PDB entry 1N7H | X-ray diffraction, 1.80 A resolution | chains A and B

# Chain A (and B)
Protein: GDP-D-mannose-4,6-dehydratase
Organism: Arabidopsis thaliana
Notes: EC 4.2.1.47; chain B of this document is another copy of the same molecule, construct and numbering; everything in this record applies to it too
UniProtKB: P93031 (GMD2_ARATH); numbering as in UniProt (aligned over 1-373)
Sequence (381 residues; row label = number of the first residue in the row):
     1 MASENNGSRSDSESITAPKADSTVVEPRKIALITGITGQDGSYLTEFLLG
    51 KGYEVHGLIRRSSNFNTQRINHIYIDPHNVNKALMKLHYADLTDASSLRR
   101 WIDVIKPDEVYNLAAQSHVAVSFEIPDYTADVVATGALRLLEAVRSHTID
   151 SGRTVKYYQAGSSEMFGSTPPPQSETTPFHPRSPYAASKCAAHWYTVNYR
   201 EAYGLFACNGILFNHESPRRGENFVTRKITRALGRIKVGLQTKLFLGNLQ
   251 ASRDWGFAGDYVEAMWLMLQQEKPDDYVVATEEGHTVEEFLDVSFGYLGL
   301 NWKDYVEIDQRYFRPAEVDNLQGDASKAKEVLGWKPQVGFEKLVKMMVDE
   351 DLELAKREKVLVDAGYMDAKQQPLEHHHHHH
Not modelled in the structure: 1-27, 75-82, 367-381 (chain B: 1-27, 76-81, 368-381)
Construct notes: expression tag (374-381)
Small-molecule neighbours:
  - GDP (guanosine-5'-diphosphate): His-118, Val-119, Glu-164, Asn-214, Asn-223, Phe-224, Val-225, Lys-228, Phe-245, Leu-246, Gly-247, Asn-248, Ala-251, Arg-253, Val-287, Tyr-312, Arg-314, Glu-317, Val-318
  - NADPH (NDP; NADPH dihydro-nicotinamide-adenine-dinucleotide phosphate), molecule 1: Gly-35, Ile-36, Thr-37, Gly-38, Gln-39, Asp-40, Gly-41, Arg-60, Asn-66, Arg-69, Asp-91, Leu-92, Thr-93, Leu-113, Ala-114, Ala-115, Gln-116, Ser-117, Tyr-128, Val-132, Ala-160, Gly-161, Ser-162, Tyr-185, Lys-189, Leu-212, Phe-213, Asn-214, His-215, Glu-216, Arg-220
  - NADPH (NDP), molecule 2: Arg-61, Ser-62, Ser-63, Asn-64
UniProt features mapped onto this chain:
  - active site: Ser-162, Glu-164 (Nucleophile), Tyr-185 (Nucleophile)
  - binding site (NADP(+)): Gly-35 to Asp-40, Arg-60, Asp-91, Leu-92, Leu-113 to Ser-117, Tyr-128, Lys-189, His-215, Arg-220
  - binding site (substrate): Ser-117, Ser-162, Tyr-185, Asn-214, Arg-220 to Lys-228, Gly-247, Arg-253, Arg-314 to Glu-317
  - mutagenesis: Pro-107 (P107L: In mur1-2; strong reduction in L-fucose in the cell walls), Arg-139 (R139C: In mur1-7; strong reduction in L-fucose in the cell walls), Arg-153 (R153C: In mur1-5; strong reduction in L-fucose in the cell walls), Ser-162 (S162F: In mur1-1; strong reduction in L-fucose in the cell walls), Ala-191 (A191V: In mur1-3; strong reduction in L-fucose in the cell walls), Ala-202 (A202V: In mur1-6; strong reduction in L-fucose in the cell walls), Gly-210 (G210Q: In mur1-4; strong reduction in L-fucose in the cell walls)

# Interface between chain A and chain B
Pairs across the interface - 51 pairs, chain A then chain B:
  Phe-123(A) with Tyr-203(B)
  Pro-126(A) with Leu-138(B); Glu-142(B); Tyr-199(B)
  Asp-127(A) with Leu-138(B); Arg-139(B)
  Ala-130(A) with Leu-138(B), hydrophobic; Tyr-195(B)
  Ala-134(A) with Tyr-195(B)
  Thr-135(A) with Thr-135(B), hydrogen bond
  Leu-138(A) with Pro-126(B); Asp-127(B); Ala-130(B), hydrophobic
  Arg-139(A) with Asp-127(B)
  Glu-142(A) with Pro-126(B)
  Phe-179(A) with Trp-194(B)
  His-180(A) with Trp-194(B); Glu-201(B), salt bridge
  Pro-181(A) with Trp-194(B), hydrophobic
  Arg-182(A) with Asn-198(B), hydrogen bond (backbone-side chain); Glu-201(B), salt bridge
  Ser-183(A) with Asn-198(B)
  Pro-184(A) with Tyr-195(B); Asn-198(B)
  Ala-187(A) with Trp-194(B), hydrophobic; Tyr-195(B), hydrophobic
  Ser-188(A) with Tyr-195(B), hydrogen bond
  Cys-190(A) with Trp-194(B), hydrophobic
  Ala-191(A) with Ala-191(B), hydrophobic
  Trp-194(A) with Phe-179(B); His-180(B); Pro-181(B), hydrophobic; Ala-187(B), hydrophobic; Cys-190(B), hydrophobic; Trp-194(B)
  Tyr-195(A) with Ala-130(B); Ala-134(B); Pro-184(B); Ala-187(B), hydrophobic; Ser-188(B), hydrogen bond
  Asn-198(A) with Arg-182(B), hydrogen bond (side chain-backbone); Ser-183(B); Pro-184(B)
  Tyr-199(A) with Pro-126(B)
  Glu-201(A) with His-180(B), salt bridge; Arg-182(B), salt bridge
  Ala-202(A) with Pro-315(B); Ala-316(B), hydrophobic
  Tyr-203(A) with Phe-123(B)
  Pro-315(A) with Ala-202(B)
  Ala-316(A) with Ala-202(B), hydrophobic
Other interface residues (no listed pair), chain A (31 interface residues in all): Ala-95, Asp-131, Val-197
Other interface residues (no listed pair), chain B (31 interface residues in all): Ala-95, Asp-131, Val-197

# Summary
The chain A/chain B interface involves 31 residues from each chain; the contacts include 5 hydrogen bonds and
4 salt bridges. Polar contacts include His-180(A)/Glu-201(B), Arg-182(A)/Glu-201(B) and Thr-135(A)/Thr-135(B).
Bound to chain A: NADPH and GDP.
Both chains are GDP-D-mannose-4,6-dehydratase (Arabidopsis thaliana). Entry 1N7H (Crystal Structure of
GDP-mannose 4,6-dehydratase ternary complex with NADPH and GDP) was determined by X-ray diffraction, deposited
together with 1N7G.
